PDB entry 5BXN | X-ray diffraction, 2.80 A resolution | chains V and W of the 28 polymer chains in the assembly

[Chain V]
Molecule: Proteasome subunit beta type-2
Source organism: Saccharomyces cerevisiae (strain ATCC 204508 / S288c)
Notes: EC 3.4.25.1
UniProtKB: P25043 (PSB2_YEAST); residues 1-232 here correspond to UniProt positions 30-261 (UniProt number = residue number + 29)
Sequence (232 residues; each row starts with the number of its first residue):
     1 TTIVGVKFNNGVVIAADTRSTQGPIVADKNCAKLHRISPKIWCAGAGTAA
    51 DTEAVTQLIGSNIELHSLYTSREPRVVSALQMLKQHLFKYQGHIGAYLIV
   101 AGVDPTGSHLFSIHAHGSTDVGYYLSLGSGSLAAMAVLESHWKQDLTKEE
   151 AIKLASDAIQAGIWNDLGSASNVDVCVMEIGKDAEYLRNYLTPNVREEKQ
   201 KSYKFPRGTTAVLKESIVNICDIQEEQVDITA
Unresolved in the structure: 223-232
Differences from the reference sequence: engineered mutation A170 (Gly199 in P25043)
Covalently attached groups: bortezomib (BO2) linked to T1
Bound ions: Mg2+: I163, D166, S169 (shared with 1 residue of chain L)
Residues lining bound ligands: bortezomib (BO2; N-[(1R)-1-(dihydroxyboryl)-3-methylbutyl]-N-(pyrazin-2-ylcarbonyl)-L-phenylalaninamide): R19, S20, T21, Q22, A27, C31, K33, G45, A46, G47, T48, A49, T52, S129
UniProt features mapped onto this chain:
  - active site: T1 (Nucleophile)

[Chain W]
Molecule: Proteasome subunit beta type-3
Source organism: Saccharomyces cerevisiae (strain ATCC 204508 / S288c)
Notes: EC 3.4.25.1
UniProtKB: P25451 (PSB3_YEAST); residues 0-204 here correspond to UniProt positions 1-205 (UniProt number = residue number + 1)
Sequence (205 residues; each row starts with the number of its first residue; numbering starts at 0):
     0 MSDPSSINGGIVVAMTGKDCVAIACDLRLGSQSLGVSNKFEKIFHYGHVF
    50 LGITGLATDVTTLNEMFRYKTNLYKLKEERAIEPETFTQLVSSSLYERRF
   100 GPYFVGPVVAGINSKSGKPFIAGFDLIGCIDEAKDFIVSGTASDQLFGMC
   150 ESLYEPNLEPEDLFETISQALLNAADRDALSGWGAVVYIIKKDEVVKRYL
   200 KMRQD
Unresolved in the structure: 0
Bound ions: Mg2+: D204 (shared with 2 residues of chain K)
UniProt features mapped onto this chain:
  - modified residue: S30 (Phosphoserine)
  - cross-link: K69 (Glycyl lysine isopeptide (Lys-Gly) (interchain with G-Cter in ubiquitin))

[Interface between chain V and chain W]
Contacting residue pairs - 60 pairs, chain V then chain W:
  I25(V) - D143(W)
  I25(V) - F146(W)  hydrophobic
  V26(V) - F146(W)
  A27(V) - D130(W)
  D28(V) - D130(W)
  K29(V) - E150(W)  salt bridge
  A49(V) - C128(W)  hydrophobic
  A50(V) - Y95(W)
  A50(V) - I126(W)  hydrophobic
  A50(V) - C128(W)
  D51(V) - Y95(W)  hydrogen bond
  D51(V) - R98(W)  salt bridge
  A54(V) - Y95(W)
  Y90(V) - F99(W)  hydrophobic
  H93(V) - R98(W)  hydrogen bond (backbone-side chain)
  H93(V) - F99(W)
  I94(V) - F99(W)  hydrophobic
  R196(V) - E150(W)  salt bridge
  K199(V) - E150(W)  hydrogen bond (side chain-backbone)
  K199(V) - S151(W)
  K199(V) - Y153(W)
  S202(V) - E154(W)  hydrogen bond
  Y203(V) - S151(W)
  Y203(V) - L152(W)  hydrophobic
  K204(V) - D161(W)  salt bridge
  F205(V) - L152(W)  hydrophobic
  F205(V) - E164(W)
  F205(V) - Q168(W)
  P206(V) - E164(W)
  R207(V) - E160(W)  salt bridge
  R207(V) - D161(W)  salt bridge
  R207(V) - E164(W)
  G208(V) - E164(W)  hydrogen bond (backbone-side chain)
  T209(V) - E164(W)
  T209(V) - Q168(W)
  T210(V) - E164(W)  hydrogen bond
  T210(V) - S167(W)
  T210(V) - Q168(W)  hydrogen bond
  T210(V) - L199(W)
  A211(V) - L199(W)
  A211(V) - K200(W)  hydrogen bond (backbone-backbone)
  V212(V) - F163(W)  hydrophobic
  V212(V) - Y198(W)
  L213(V) - Y198(W)  hydrogen bond (backbone-backbone)
  L213(V) - L199(W)
  L213(V) - K200(W)
  K214(V) - K196(W)
  K214(V) - R197(W)
  K214(V) - Y198(W)  hydrogen bond (backbone-backbone)
  E215(V) - K196(W)
  E215(V) - R197(W)  salt bridge
  S216(V) - V195(W)
  S216(V) - K196(W)  hydrogen bond (backbone-backbone)
  I217(V) - V194(W)
  V218(V) - H44(W)
  V218(V) - V194(W)  hydrogen bond (backbone-backbone)
  V218(V) - K196(W)
  N219(V) - H44(W)
  I220(V) - G46(W)
  D222(V) - K74(W)  salt bridge
Other interface residues (no listed pair), chain V (35 interface residues in all): T48
Other interface residues (no listed pair), chain W (36 interface residues in all): F49, D134, L157, E158, T165, L171, Y187

[Summary]
35 residues of chain V and 36 residues of chain W are in contact, with 12 hydrogen bonds and 8 salt bridges.
Polar pairs include K29(V)-E150(W), D51(V)-R98(W) and R196(V)-E150(W). Bortezomib is covalently linked to
T1(V). UniProt lists active-site residue T1(V) on chain V.
Here chain V is Proteasome subunit beta type-2 and chain W is Proteasome subunit beta type-3, both from
Saccharomyces cerevisiae (strain ATCC 204508 / S288c). Entry 5BXN (Yeast 20S proteasome beta2-G170A mutant in
complex with Bortezomib) was determined by X-ray diffraction, deposited together with 5BXL.
